PDB entry 8ASN | X-ray diffraction, 2.57 A resolution | chains B and I of the 9 polymer chains in the assembly

Chain B:
Molecule: Tubulin beta-2B chain
From: Bos taurus
UniProtKB: Q6B856 (TBB2B_BOVIN); the author numbering skips numbers that UniProt does not, so the offset changes along the chain: 1-42 = UniProt 1-42; 45-360 = UniProt 43-358; 369-455 = UniProt 359-445
Amino-acid sequence (445 residues; numbered 1 to 455; 10 numbers in that range are skipped by the numbering (no residue carries them; nothing is unmodelled there); the number before each row is that of its first residue):
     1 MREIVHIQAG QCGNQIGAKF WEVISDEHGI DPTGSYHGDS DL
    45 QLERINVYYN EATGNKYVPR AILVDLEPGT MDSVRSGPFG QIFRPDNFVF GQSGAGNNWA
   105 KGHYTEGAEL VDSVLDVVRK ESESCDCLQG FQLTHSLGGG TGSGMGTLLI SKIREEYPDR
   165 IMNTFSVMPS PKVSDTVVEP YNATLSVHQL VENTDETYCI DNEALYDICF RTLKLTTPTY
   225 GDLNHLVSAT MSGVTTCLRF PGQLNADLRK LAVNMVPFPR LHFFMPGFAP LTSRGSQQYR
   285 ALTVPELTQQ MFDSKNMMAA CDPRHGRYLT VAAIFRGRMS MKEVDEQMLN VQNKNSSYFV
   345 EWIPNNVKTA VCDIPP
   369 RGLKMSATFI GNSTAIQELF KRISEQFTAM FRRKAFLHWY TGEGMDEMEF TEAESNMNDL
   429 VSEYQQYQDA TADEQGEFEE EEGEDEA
Not modelled in the structure: 1, 282, 369, 439-455
Curated features (UniProtKB/Swiss-Prot):
  - motif: Met1 to Ile4 (MREI motif)
  - binding site (GTP): Gln11, Glu71, Ser140, Gly144, Thr145, Gly146, Asn206, Asn228
  - binding site (Mg(2+)): Glu71
  - modified residue: Ser40 (Phosphoserine), Thr57 (Phosphothreonine), Lys60 (N6-acetyllysine), Ser174 (Phosphoserine), Thr287 (Phosphothreonine), Thr292 (Phosphothreonine), Arg320 (Omega-N-methylarginine), Glu448 (5-glutamyl polyglutamate)
  - cross-link (Glycyl lysine isopeptide (Lys-Gly)): Lys60 (interchain with G-Cter in ubiquitin), Lys326 (interchain with G-Cter in ubiquitin)
Ion coordination: Mg2+ site 1 near Ala9 (its only coordinating residue here); Mg2+ site 2: Ser140 (together with GDP)
Small-molecule neighbours: GDP (guanosine-5'-diphosphate): Ala9, Gly10, Gln11, Cys12, Gly13, Gln15, Ile16, Asp69, Asn101, Ser140, Gly142, Gly143, Gly144, Thr145, Gly146, Ser147, Val171, Pro173, Val177, Asp179, Glu183, Asn206, Leu209, Tyr224, Leu227, Asn228

Chain I:
Molecule: Tubulin--tyrosine ligase
From: Homo sapiens
Notes: EC 6.3.2.25
UniProtKB: Q8NG68 (TTL_HUMAN); the author numbering skips numbers that UniProt does not, so the offset changes along the chain: 3-364 = UniProt 2-363; 366-379 = UniProt 364-377
Amino-acid sequence (383 residues; each row starts with the number of its first residue; note: 1 number in that range is skipped by the numbering (no residue carries it; nothing is unmodelled there)):
     2 GYTFVVRDEN SSVYAEVSRL LLATGHWKRL RRDNPRFNLM LGERNRLPFG RLGHEPGLVQ
    62 LVNYYRGADK LCRKASLVKL IKTSPELAES CTWFPESYVI YPTNLKTPVA PAQNGIQPPI
   122 SNSRTDEREF FLASYNRKKE DGEGNVWIAK SSAGAKGEGI LISSEASELL DFIDNQGQVH
   182 VIQKYLEHPL LLEPGHRKFD IRSWVLVDHQ YNIYLYREGV LRTASEPYHV DNFQDKTCHL
   242 TNHCIQKEYS KNYGKYEEGN EMFFKEFNQY LTSALNITLE SSILLQIKHI IRNCLLSVEP
   302 AISTKHLPYQ SFQLFGFDFM VDEELKVWLI EVNGAPACAQ KLYAELCQGI VDIAISSVFP
   362 PPD
   366 VEQPQTQPAA FIKLENLYFQ
Not modelled in the structure: 104-125, 153-159, 366-373, 385
Sequence notes: expression tag (2, 380-385)
Small-molecule neighbours: AMP-PCP (ACP; phosphomethylphosphonic acid adenylate ester): Lys75, Pro96, Ile149, Lys151, Ile161, Gln184, Lys185, Tyr186, Leu187, Lys199, Asp201, Arg223, His240, Leu241, Thr242, Asn243, Asp319, Met321, Ile331, Glu332

Interface between chain B and chain I:
Contacting residue pairs (12):
  Leu333(B) - Pro57(I)  hydrophobic
  Asn337(B) - Pro57(I)
  Asn337(B) - Gly58(I)  hydrogen bond (side chain-backbone)
  Asn337(B) - Leu59(I)
  Val344(B) - Arg37(I)  hydrogen bond (backbone-side chain)
  Glu345(B) - Asn35(I)
  Glu345(B) - Pro36(I)
  Glu345(B) - Arg37(I)  hydrogen bond (backbone-side chain)
  Ile347(B) - Arg37(I)  hydrogen bond (backbone-side chain)
  Pro348(B) - Arg37(I)
  Asn350(B) - Arg37(I)
  Ala438(B) - Arg32(I)
Interface residues without a listed pair, chain B (11 interface residues in all): Ser340, Asn349, Asp437

Summary:
Chain B and chain I form an interface of 11 and 7 residues respectively; the contacts include 4 hydrogen
bonds. Polar pairs include Asn337(B)-Gly58(I), Val344(B)-Arg37(I) and Glu345(B)-Arg37(I). Ligands of chain B:
GDP. Chain I binds AMP-PCP.
Here chain B is Tubulin beta-2B chain (Bos taurus) and chain I is Tubulin--tyrosine ligase (Homo sapiens).
Entry 8ASN (Crystal structure of the apo human TTL in complex with tubulin-stathmin) was determined by X-ray
diffraction.
